PDB entry 7JRG | electron microscopy, 3.20 A resolution | chains P and S of the 20 polymer chains in the assembly

[Chain P]
Name: cytochrome c1-2, heme protein, mitochondrial
Organism: Vigna radiata var. radiata
Reference sequence: A0A1S3W199 (A0A1S3W199_VIGRR); numbering as in UniProt (aligned over 1-306)
Chain sequence (306 residues; numbered 1 to 306; the number before each row is that of its first residue):
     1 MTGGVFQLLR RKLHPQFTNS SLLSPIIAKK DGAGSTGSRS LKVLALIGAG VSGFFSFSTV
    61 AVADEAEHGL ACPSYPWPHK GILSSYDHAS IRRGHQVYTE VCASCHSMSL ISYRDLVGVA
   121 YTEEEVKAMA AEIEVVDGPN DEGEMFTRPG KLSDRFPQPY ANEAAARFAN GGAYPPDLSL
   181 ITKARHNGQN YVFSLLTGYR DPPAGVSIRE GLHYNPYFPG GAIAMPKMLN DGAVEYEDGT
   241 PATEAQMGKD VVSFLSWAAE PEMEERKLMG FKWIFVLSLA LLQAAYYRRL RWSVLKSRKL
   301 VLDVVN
Unresolved in the structure: 1-62
Glycans and other covalent adducts: heme c (HEC) linked to C102, C105
Bound ions: heme c Fe: H106, M225
Ligand contacts:
  - 1,2-Distearoyl-sn-glycerophosphoethanolamine (3PE): K80, G81, I82, F271, I274, F275, S278
  - heme c (HEC): V101, H106, N170, A173, Y174, P175, P176, L178, I181, R185, Y191, L195, L196, F218, P219, I223, A224, M225, P226, M228, L229, V251, L255
  - 1,2-diacyl-sn-glycero-3-phosphocholine (PC1): L279, L282, Q283, Y286

[Chain S]
Name: cytochrome b-c1 complex subunit 8
Organism: Vigna radiata var. radiata
Reference sequence: A0A1S3U9S5 (A0A1S3U9S5_VIGRR); numbering as in UniProt (aligned over 1-72)
Chain sequence (72 residues; row label = number of the first residue in the row):
     1 MGKQIVPVKS VIYALSPFQQ KVMTGLWKDL PTKIHHKVSE NWISATLLLG PLVGTYAYVQ
    61 NYLEKEKLHH RY
Unresolved in the structure: 1-2
Ligand contacts:
  - 1,2-Distearoyl-sn-glycerophosphoethanolamine (3PE): N41, A45, L48, L49
  - 1,2-diacyl-sn-glycero-3-phosphocholine (PC1): K21, V22, M23, T24, W27

[How chain P and chain S interact]
Pairs across the interface - 25 pairs, chain P then chain S:
  E65(P) with K67(S); R71(S), salt bridge
  Y286(P) with V22(S); M23(S), hydrophobic
  R289(P) with V22(S), hydrogen bond (side chain-backbone); G25(S); L26(S)
  L290(P) with P17(S); V22(S)
  S293(P) with P17(S); Q20(S), hydrogen bond
  V294(P) with A14(S); L15(S)
  S297(P) with Q20(S), hydrogen bond
  R298(P) with I12(S); Y13(S)
  K299(P) with V11(S); I12(S); Y13(S), hydrogen bond (backbone-backbone)
  L300(P) with V11(S); I12(S), hydrophobic
  V301(P) with S10(S); V11(S), hydrogen bond (backbone-backbone)
  L302(P) with V8(S), hydrophobic; S10(S)
Also at the interface, not in a pair above, chain S (18 interface residues in all): K9, F18, T24

[In short]
The interface between chain P and chain S involves 12 residues on one side and 18 on the other, with 5
hydrogen bonds and 1 salt bridge. Among the polar pairs are E65(P)-R71(S), R289(P)-V22(S) and S293(P)-Q20(S).
1,2-diacyl-sn-glycero-3-phosphocholine is bound between chain P and chain S.
Here chain P is cytochrome c1-2, heme protein, mitochondrial and chain S is cytochrome b-c1 complex subunit 8,
both from Vigna radiata var. radiata. Entry 7JRG (Plant Mitochondrial complex III2 from Vigna radiata) was
determined by electron microscopy.
